1ONN - chains A and B; structure by X-ray diffraction, 2.60 A resolution.

# Chain A (and B)
Protein: 1-deoxy-D-xylulose 5-phosphate reductoisomerase
Organism: Escherichia coli
Notes: EC 1.1.1.267; chain B of this document is another copy of the same molecule, construct and numbering; everything in this record applies to it too
UniProt: P45568 (DXR_ECOLI); numbering as in UniProt (aligned over 1-398)
Chain sequence (398 residues; numbered 1 to 398; the number before each row is that of its first residue):
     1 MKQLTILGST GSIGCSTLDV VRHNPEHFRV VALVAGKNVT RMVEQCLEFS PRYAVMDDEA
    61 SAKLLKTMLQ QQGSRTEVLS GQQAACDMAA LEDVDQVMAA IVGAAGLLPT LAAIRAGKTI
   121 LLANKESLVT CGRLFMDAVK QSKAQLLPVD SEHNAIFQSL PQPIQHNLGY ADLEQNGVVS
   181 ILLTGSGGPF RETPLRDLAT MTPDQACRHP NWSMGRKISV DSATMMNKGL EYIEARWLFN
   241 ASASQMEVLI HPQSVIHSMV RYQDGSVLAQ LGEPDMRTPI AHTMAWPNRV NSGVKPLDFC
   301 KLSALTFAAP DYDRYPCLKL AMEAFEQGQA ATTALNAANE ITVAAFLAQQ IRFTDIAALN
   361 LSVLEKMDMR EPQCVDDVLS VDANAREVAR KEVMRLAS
Not modelled in the structure: 208-215, 398
UniProt features mapped onto this chain:
  - binding site (NADPH): Thr10, Gly11, Ser12, Ile13, Gly36, Lys37, Asn38, Asn124, Glu126, Gly215
  - binding site (1-deoxy-D-xylulose 5-phosphate): Lys125, Ser151, Glu152, Ser186, His209, Ser222, Asn227, Lys228, Glu231
  - binding site (Mn(2+)): Asp150, Glu152, Glu231
  - mutagenesis: Gly14 (G14D: Loss of solubility and activity), His153 (H153Q: Increase in KM for substrate. Reduces activity 35-fold), His209 (H209Q: Increase in KM for substrate. Reduces activity 5000-fold), Glu231 (E231K: No effect on KM for substrate. Reduces activity by over 99.9%), His257 (H257Q: Strong increase in KM for substrate. Loss of activity)
What the authors report for this chain:
  - conformationally variable residues (order/disorder transition): Arg208 to Gly215
  - mutagenesis - H257Q (27,000-fold): decreased catalytic activity (citing earlier work)

# How chain A and chain B interact
Residue-residue contacts (65):
  Gln158(A) - Ser266(B)  hydrogen bond
  Gln162(A) - Gln162(B)
  Gly177(A) - Arg289(B)
  Leu182(A) - Phe299(B)  hydrophobic
  Leu249(A) - Phe299(B)  hydrophobic
  Met259(A) - Phe299(B)  hydrophobic
  Arg261(A) - Pro296(B)
  Arg261(A) - Leu297(B)  hydrogen bond (side chain-backbone)
  Tyr262(A) - Arg289(B)
  Gln263(A) - Val290(B)
  Gln263(A) - Asn291(B)
  Asp264(A) - Thr278(B)  hydrogen bond (backbone-side chain)
  Asp264(A) - His282(B)
  Asp264(A) - Arg289(B)  salt bridge
  Asp264(A) - Val290(B)  hydrogen bond (backbone-backbone)
  Asp264(A) - Ser292(B)  hydrogen bond (backbone-side chain)
  Ser266(A) - Gln158(B)  hydrogen bond
  Ser266(A) - Gln270(B)  hydrogen bond
  Ser266(A) - Leu271(B)
  Ser266(A) - Thr278(B)
  Ser266(A) - Arg289(B)
  Val267(A) - Ala269(B)
  Val267(A) - Gln270(B)
  Val267(A) - Leu271(B)  hydrogen bond (backbone-backbone)
  Val267(A) - Phe299(B)  hydrophobic
  Leu268(A) - Gln158(B)
  Leu268(A) - Ala269(B)
  Leu268(A) - Gln270(B)
  Ala269(A) - Val267(B)
  Ala269(A) - Leu268(B)
  Ala269(A) - Ala269(B)  hydrogen bond (backbone-backbone)
  Gln270(A) - Ser266(B)  hydrogen bond
  Gln270(A) - Val267(B)
  Gln270(A) - Leu268(B)
  Leu271(A) - Ser266(B)
  Leu271(A) - Val267(B)  hydrogen bond (backbone-backbone)
  Thr278(A) - Asp264(B)  hydrogen bond (side chain-backbone)
  Thr278(A) - Gly265(B)
  Thr278(A) - Ser266(B)
  Ala281(A) - Asp264(B)
  His282(A) - Asp264(B)
  Arg289(A) - Gly177(B)
  Arg289(A) - Tyr262(B)
  Arg289(A) - Asp264(B)  salt bridge
  Arg289(A) - Ser266(B)
  Val290(A) - Gln263(B)
  Val290(A) - Asp264(B)  hydrogen bond (backbone-backbone)
  Asn291(A) - Gln263(B)  hydrogen bond
  Ser292(A) - Gln263(B)
  Ser292(A) - Asp264(B)  hydrogen bond (side chain-backbone)
  Leu297(A) - Arg261(B)  hydrogen bond (backbone-side chain)
  Phe299(A) - Leu182(B)  hydrophobic
  Phe299(A) - Leu249(B)  hydrophobic
  Phe299(A) - Met259(B)  hydrophobic
  Phe299(A) - Phe307(B)
  Cys300(A) - Ala308(B)
  Cys300(A) - Ala309(B)  hydrogen bond (side chain-backbone)
  Ala304(A) - Ala304(B)  hydrophobic
  Ala304(A) - Leu305(B)
  Leu305(A) - Ala304(B)
  Leu305(A) - Leu305(B)  hydrogen bond (backbone-backbone)
  Leu305(A) - Phe307(B)  hydrophobic
  Phe307(A) - Phe299(B)
  Ala308(A) - Cys300(B)
  Ala309(A) - Cys300(B)  hydrogen bond (backbone-side chain)
Other interface residues (no listed pair), chain A (38 interface residues in all): Asn176, Gly265, Gly272, Val294, Pro296, Leu302, Thr306
Other interface residues (no listed pair), chain B (37 interface residues in all): Asn176, Gly272, Ala281, Val294, Thr306

# In short
The interface between chain A and chain B involves 38 residues on one side and 37 on the other, with 19
hydrogen bonds and 2 salt bridges. Polar pairs include Asp264(A)-Arg289(B), Gln158(A)-Ser266(B) and
Arg261(A)-Leu297(B). The paper reports that H257Q of chain A reduces catalytic activity; conformational
variability at Arg208(A).
Both chains are 1-deoxy-D-xylulose 5-phosphate reductoisomerase (Escherichia coli). Entry 1ONN (IspC apo
structure) was determined by X-ray diffraction (same publication as 1ONO and 1ONP).
